Entry 5JMV (X-ray diffraction, 3.39 A resolution); this record covers chains A and B of the 6 polymer chains in the assembly.

# Chain A (and B)
Molecule: Probable bifunctional tRNA threonylcarbamoyladenosine biosynthesis protein
Organism: Methanocaldococcus jannaschii (strain ATCC 43067 / DSM 2661 / JAL-1 / JCM 10045 / NBRC 100440)
Notes: EC 2.3.1.234, 2.7.11.1; chain B of this document is another copy of the same molecule, construct and numbering; everything in this record applies to it too
Reference sequence: Q58530 (KAE1B_METJA); numbering as in UniProt (aligned over 1-335)
Amino-acid sequence (348 residues; numbered -4 to 343; the number before each row is that of its first residue; numbers below 1 keep their minus sign (Gly-4 is residue -4)):
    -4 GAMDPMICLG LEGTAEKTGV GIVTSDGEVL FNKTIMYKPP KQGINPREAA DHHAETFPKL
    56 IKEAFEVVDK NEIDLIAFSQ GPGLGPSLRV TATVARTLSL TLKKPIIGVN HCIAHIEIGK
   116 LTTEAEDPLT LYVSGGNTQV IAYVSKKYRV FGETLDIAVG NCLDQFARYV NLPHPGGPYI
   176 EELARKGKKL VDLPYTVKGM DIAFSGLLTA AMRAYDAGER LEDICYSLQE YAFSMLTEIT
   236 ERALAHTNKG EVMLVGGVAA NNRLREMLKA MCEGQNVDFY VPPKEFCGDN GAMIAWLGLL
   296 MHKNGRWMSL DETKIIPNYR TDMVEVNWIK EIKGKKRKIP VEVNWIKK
Not modelled in the structure: -4 to -3, 35-39, 326-343 (chain B: -4 to -3, 32-38, 326-343)
Sequence notes: expression tag (-4 to 0, 336-343)
Metal / ion sites: Mg2+: Tyr127, Asp284
Small-molecule neighbours: adenosine monophosphate (AMP): Lys12, Ser129, Gly130, Gly155, Asn156, Leu158, Asp159, Pro170, Gly171, Gly172, Pro173, Glu176, Gly251, Gly252, Val253, Ala255, Asn256, Gly283, Asp284
UniProt features mapped onto this chain:
  - binding site (Fe cation): His106, His110, Tyr127, Asp284
  - binding site (L-threonylcarbamoyladenylate): Tyr127 to Gly131, Asp159, Gly172, Glu176, Asn256

# Interface between chain A and chain B
Residue-residue contacts (17; chain A residue first):
  Asp-1(A) - Lys98(B)  hydrogen bond (backbone-side chain)
  Met1(A) - Lys98(B)
  Asp69(A) - Lys98(B)
  Lys98(A) - Asp-1(B)  salt bridge
  Lys98(A) - Pro0(B)
  Lys98(A) - Met1(B)
  Lys98(A) - Asp69(B)
  Lys99(A) - Asp69(B)  salt bridge
  Lys99(A) - Lys99(B)
  Lys99(A) - Trp302(B)
  Pro100(A) - Trp302(B)  hydrophobic
  Trp302(A) - Pro100(B)  hydrophobic
  Trp302(A) - Trp302(B)  hydrophobic
  Trp302(A) - Ser304(B)
  Trp302(A) - Leu305(B)
  Ser304(A) - Trp302(B)
  Leu305(A) - Trp302(B)
Interface residues without a listed pair, chain A (13 interface residues in all): Pro0, Thr96, Leu97, Gly300
Interface residues without a listed pair, chain B (12 interface residues in all): Met-2, Gly300

# Summary
Chain A and chain B form an interface of 13 and 12 residues respectively; the contacts include 1 hydrogen bond
and 2 salt bridges. Polar pairs include Lys98(A)-Asp-1(B) and Lys99(A)-Asp69(B). Ligands of chain A: adenosine
monophosphate.
Both chains are Probable bifunctional tRNA threonylcarbamoyladenosine biosynthesis protein (Methanocaldococcus
jannaschii (strain ATCC 43067 / DSM 2661 / JAL-1 / JCM 10045 / NBRC 100440)). Entry 5JMV (Crystal structure of
mjKae1-pfuPcc1 complex) was determined by X-ray diffraction.
